Entry 7LI4 (electron microscopy, 3.10 A resolution); this record covers chain A.

== Chain A ==
Protein: Leucine-rich repeat serine/threonine-protein kinase 2
Source organism: Homo sapiens
Notes: EC 2.7.11.1, 3.6.5.-
UniProt: Q5S007 (LRRK2_HUMAN); numbering as in UniProt (aligned over 1-2527)
Chain sequence (2527 residues; row label = number of the first residue in the row):
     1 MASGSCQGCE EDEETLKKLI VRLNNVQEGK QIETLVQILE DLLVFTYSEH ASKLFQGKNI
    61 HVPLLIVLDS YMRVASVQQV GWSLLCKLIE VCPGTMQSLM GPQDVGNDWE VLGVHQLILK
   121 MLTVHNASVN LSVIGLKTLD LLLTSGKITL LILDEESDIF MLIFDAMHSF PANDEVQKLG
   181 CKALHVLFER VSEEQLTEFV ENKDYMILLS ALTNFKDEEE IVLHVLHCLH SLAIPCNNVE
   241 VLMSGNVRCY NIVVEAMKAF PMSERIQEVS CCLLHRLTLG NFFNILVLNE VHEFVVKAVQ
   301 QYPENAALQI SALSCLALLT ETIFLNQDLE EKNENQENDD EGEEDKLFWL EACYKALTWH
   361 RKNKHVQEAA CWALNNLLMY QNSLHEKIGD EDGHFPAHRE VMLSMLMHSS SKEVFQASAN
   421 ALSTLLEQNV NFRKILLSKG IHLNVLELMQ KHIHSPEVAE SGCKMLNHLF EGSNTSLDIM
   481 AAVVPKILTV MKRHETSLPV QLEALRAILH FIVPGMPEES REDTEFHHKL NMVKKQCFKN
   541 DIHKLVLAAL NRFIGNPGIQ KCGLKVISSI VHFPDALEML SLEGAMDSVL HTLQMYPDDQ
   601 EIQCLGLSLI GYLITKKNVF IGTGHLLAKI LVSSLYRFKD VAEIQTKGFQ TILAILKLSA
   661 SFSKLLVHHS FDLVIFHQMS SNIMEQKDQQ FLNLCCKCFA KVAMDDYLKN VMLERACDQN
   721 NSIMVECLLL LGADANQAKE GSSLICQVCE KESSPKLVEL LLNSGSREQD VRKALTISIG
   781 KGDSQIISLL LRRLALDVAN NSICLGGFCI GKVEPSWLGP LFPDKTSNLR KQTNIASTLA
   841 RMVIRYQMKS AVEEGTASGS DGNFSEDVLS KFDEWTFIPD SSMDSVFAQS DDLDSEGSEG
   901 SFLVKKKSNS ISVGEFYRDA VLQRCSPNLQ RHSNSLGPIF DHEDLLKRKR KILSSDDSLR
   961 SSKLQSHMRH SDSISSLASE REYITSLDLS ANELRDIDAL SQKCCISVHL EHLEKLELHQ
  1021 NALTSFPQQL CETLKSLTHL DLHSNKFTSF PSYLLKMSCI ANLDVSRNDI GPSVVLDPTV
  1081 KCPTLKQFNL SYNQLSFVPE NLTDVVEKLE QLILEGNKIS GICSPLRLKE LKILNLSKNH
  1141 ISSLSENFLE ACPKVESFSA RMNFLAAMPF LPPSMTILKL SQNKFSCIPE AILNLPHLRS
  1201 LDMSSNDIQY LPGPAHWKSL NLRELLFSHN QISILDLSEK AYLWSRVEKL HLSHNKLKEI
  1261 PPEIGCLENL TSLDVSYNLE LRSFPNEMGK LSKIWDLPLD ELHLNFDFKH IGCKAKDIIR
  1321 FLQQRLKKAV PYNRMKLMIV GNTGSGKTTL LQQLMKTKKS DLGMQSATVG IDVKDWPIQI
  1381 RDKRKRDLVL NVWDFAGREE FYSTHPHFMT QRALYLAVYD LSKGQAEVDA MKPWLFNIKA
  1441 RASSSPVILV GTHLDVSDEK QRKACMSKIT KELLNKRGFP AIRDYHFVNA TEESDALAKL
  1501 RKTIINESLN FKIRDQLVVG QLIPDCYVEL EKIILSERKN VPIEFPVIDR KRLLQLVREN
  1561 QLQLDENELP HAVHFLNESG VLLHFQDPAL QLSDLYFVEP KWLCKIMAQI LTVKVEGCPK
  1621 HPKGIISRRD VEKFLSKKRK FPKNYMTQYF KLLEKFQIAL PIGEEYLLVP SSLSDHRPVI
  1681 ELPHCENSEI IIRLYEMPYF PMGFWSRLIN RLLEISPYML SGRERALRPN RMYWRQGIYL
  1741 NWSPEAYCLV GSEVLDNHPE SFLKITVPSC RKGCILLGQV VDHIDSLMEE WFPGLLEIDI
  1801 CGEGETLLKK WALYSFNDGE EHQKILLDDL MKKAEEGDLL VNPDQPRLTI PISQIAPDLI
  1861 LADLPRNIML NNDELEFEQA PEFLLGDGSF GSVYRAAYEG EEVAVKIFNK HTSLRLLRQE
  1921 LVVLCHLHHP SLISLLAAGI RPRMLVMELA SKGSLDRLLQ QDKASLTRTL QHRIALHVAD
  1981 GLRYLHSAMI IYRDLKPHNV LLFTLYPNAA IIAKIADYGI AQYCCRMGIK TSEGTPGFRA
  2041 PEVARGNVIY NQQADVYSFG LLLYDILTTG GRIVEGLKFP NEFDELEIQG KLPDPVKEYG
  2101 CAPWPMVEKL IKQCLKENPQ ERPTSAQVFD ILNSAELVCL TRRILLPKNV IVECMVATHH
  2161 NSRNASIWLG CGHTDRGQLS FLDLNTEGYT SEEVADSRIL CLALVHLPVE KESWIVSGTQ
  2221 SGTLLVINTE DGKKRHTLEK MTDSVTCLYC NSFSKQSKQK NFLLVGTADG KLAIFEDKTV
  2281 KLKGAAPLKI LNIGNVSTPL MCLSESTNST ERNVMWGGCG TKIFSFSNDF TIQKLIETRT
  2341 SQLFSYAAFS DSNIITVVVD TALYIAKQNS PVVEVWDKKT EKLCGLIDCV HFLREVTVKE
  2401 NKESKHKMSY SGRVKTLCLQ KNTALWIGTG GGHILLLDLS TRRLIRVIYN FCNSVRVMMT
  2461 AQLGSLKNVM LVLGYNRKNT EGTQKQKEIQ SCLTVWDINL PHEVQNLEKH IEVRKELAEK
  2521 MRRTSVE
Unresolved in the structure: 1-557, 578-583, 613-623, 855-980, 1458-1462, 1631-1641, 1660-1667, 1721-1725, 2028-2030
Construct notes: variant H50 (Arg in Q5S007), T1647 (Ser in Q5S007), T2397 (Met in Q5S007)
Residues lining bound ligands:
  - ATP (adenosine-5'-triphosphate): D1887, G1888, S1892, V1893, A1904, K1906, I1933, M1947, E1948, L1949, A1950, S1954, H1998, L2001
  - GDP (guanosine-5'-diphosphate): T1343, G1344, S1345, G1346, K1347, T1348, T1349, Q1365, A1367, T1368, F1395, A1396, G1397, T1452, H1453, D1455, N1489, A1490, T1491
From the paper describing this entry:
  - disease-associated variants - N2081D: increased catalytic activity (citing earlier work)
  - post-translational modification sites: S1292 (citing earlier work)

== In short ==
Bound to chain A: GDP and ATP. The paper reports that N2081D increases catalytic activity; a modification site
at S1292.
Chain A is Leucine-rich repeat serine/threonine-protein kinase 2 (Homo sapiens); the structure, Structure of
LRRK2 after symmetry expansion, was determined by electron microscopy together with 7LHT, 7LHW and 7LI3 from
the same study.
